2ORA - chain A; structure by X-ray diffraction, 1.99 A resolution.

# Chain A
Molecule: Oxidized rhodanese
Organism: Bos taurus
Notes: EC 2.8.1.1
UniProtKB: P00586 (THTR_BOVIN); numbering as in UniProt (aligned over 1-296)
Amino-acid sequence (296 residues; numbered 1 to 296; the number before each row is that of its first residue):
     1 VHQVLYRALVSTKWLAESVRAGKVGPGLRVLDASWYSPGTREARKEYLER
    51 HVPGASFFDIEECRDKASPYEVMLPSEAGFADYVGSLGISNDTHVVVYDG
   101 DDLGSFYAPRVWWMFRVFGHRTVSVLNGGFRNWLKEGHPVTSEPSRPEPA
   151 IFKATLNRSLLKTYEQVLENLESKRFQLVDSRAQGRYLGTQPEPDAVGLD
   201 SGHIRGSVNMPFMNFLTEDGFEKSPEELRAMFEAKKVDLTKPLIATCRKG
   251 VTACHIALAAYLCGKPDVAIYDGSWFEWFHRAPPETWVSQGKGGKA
Disordered / not traced: 294-296
Sequence notes: conflict Cys247 (Cys in P00586)
Modified positions: Cys247 (s-hydroxycysteine; CSO)
Swiss-Prot annotation at these positions:
  - modified residue: Lys236 (N6-acetyllysine)

# In short
Chain A is Oxidized rhodanese (Bos taurus); the structure, Rhodanese (thiosulfate: cyanide sulfurtransferase),
was determined by X-ray diffraction (same publication as 1ORB).
